8GAN - chains H and L of the 16 polymer chains in the assembly; structure by electron microscopy, 3.26 A resolution.

Chain H:
Protein: Cas8
Organism: Neisseria lactamica
Reference sequence: A0A378VF47 (A0A378VF47_NEILA); residues 1-582 here = UniProt positions 1-582
Sequence (582 residues; each row starts with the number of its first residue):
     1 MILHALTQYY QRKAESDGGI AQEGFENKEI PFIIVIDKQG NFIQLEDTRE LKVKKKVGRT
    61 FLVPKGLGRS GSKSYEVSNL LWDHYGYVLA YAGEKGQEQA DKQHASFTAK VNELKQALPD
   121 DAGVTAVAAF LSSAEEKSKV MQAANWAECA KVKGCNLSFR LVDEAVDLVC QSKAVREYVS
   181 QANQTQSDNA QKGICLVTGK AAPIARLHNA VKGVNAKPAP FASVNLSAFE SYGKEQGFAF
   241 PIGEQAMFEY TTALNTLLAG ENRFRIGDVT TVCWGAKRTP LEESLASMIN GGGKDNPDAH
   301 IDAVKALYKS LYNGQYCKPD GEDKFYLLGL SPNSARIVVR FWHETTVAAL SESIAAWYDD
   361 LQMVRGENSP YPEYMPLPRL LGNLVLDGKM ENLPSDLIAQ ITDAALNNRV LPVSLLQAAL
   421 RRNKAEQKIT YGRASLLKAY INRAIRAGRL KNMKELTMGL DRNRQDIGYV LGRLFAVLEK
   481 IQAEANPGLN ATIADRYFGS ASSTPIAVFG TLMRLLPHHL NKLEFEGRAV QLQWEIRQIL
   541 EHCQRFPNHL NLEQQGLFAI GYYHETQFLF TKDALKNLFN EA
Construct notes: conflict Ala190 (Val in A0A378VF47), Ala239 (Ile in A0A378VF47), Ile242 (Val in A0A378VF47), Gly260 (Ser in A0A378VF47), Thr271 (Ala in A0A378VF47), Asn296 (Lys in A0A378VF47), Ala299 (Glu in A0A378VF47), Ala306 (Thr in A0A378VF47), Cys317 (Gln in A0A378VF47), Glu322 (Lys in A0A378VF47), Asp323 (Glu in A0A378VF47)
Reported in the primary citation:
  - binding site for the 19-nt DNA strand: Arg69, Ser70 to Ser72, Lys95
  - conformationally variable residues (order/disorder transition): Ala276 to Pro297

Chain L:
Molecule: Target strand DNA
Sequence (53 nucleotides; numbered 7 to 59; the number before each row is that of its first residue):
     7 AGGAGGGCGA GGGCGATGCC ACCTACGGCA AGCTGACCCT GAAGTTCATC TGC

Interface between chain H and chain L:
Pairs across the interface (55):
  Arg69(H) - DA49(L)  phosphate contact
  Ser70(H) - DA48(L)  base contact
  Ser70(H) - DA49(L)  base contact
  Ser70(H) - DG50(L)  sugar contact
  Gly71(H) - DA49(L)  hydrogen bond to the base
  Gly71(H) - DG50(L)  base contact
  Ser72(H) - DG50(L)  hydrogen bond to the base
  Ser72(H) - DT51(L)  sugar contact
  Lys73(H) - DT51(L)  sugar contact
  Lys73(H) - DT52(L)  phosphate contact
  Arg206(H) - DG50(L)  salt bridge to the phosphate
  Leu207(H) - DA49(L)  sugar contact
  Leu207(H) - DG50(L)  phosphate contact
  His208(H) - DA49(L)  phosphate contact
  Lys217(H) - DG47(L)  base contact
  Pro220(H) - DA48(L)  sugar contact
  Ser223(H) - DA48(L)  hydrogen bond to the phosphate
  Val224(H) - DA49(L)  phosphate contact
  Asn225(H) - DA48(L)  sugar contact
  Asn225(H) - DA49(L)  hydrogen bond to the phosphate
  Gln236(H) - DA49(L)  phosphate contact
  Gln236(H) - DG50(L)  hydrogen bond to the phosphate
  Ser334(H) - DT46(L)  hydrogen bond to the base
  Ser334(H) - DG47(L)  hydrogen bond to the phosphate
  Ala335(H) - DG47(L)  base contact
  Arg336(H) - DG47(L)  phosphate contact
  Arg336(H) - DA48(L)  phosphate contact
  Leu386(H) - DA36(L)  sugar contact
  Leu386(H) - DA37(L)  phosphate contact
  Asp387(H) - DA36(L)  sugar contact
  Asp387(H) - DA37(L)  phosphate contact
  Leu393(H) - DG41(L)  base contact
  Pro394(H) - DG41(L)  base contact
  Ser395(H) - DG41(L)  hydrogen bond to the base
  Arg422(H) - DA36(L)  salt bridge to the phosphate
  Ala425(H) - DC35(L)  sugar contact
  Ala425(H) - DA36(L)  phosphate contact
  Gln427(H) - DC35(L)  base contact
  Gln482(H) - DT30(L)  sugar contact
  Asn486(H) - DC29(L)  hydrogen bond to the phosphate
  Leu489(H) - DA31(L)  phosphate contact
  Asn490(H) - DA31(L)  hydrogen bond to the phosphate
  Asn490(H) - DC32(L)  sugar contact
  Asn490(H) - DG33(L)  hydrogen bond to the phosphate
  Ala491(H) - DA31(L)  hydrogen bond to the phosphate
  Ile493(H) - DT30(L)  phosphate contact
  Asp495(H) - DC35(L)  hydrogen bond to the base
  Arg496(H) - DT30(L)  hydrogen bond to the phosphate
  Leu515(H) - DC29(L)  sugar contact
  Leu515(H) - DT30(L)  phosphate contact
  His518(H) - DC29(L)  stacking on the base
  His519(H) - DC29(L)  sugar contact
  His519(H) - DT30(L)  salt bridge to the phosphate
  Lys522(H) - DC28(L)  salt bridge to the phosphate
  Lys522(H) - DC29(L)  salt bridge to the phosphate
Interface residues without a listed pair, chain H (42 interface residues in all): Glu76, Phe229, Lys424, Gly488, Thr492
Interface residues without a listed pair, chain L (18 interface residues in all): DA42

Overview:
Chain H and chain L form an interface of 42 and 18 residues respectively; the contacts include 14 hydrogen
bonds, 5 salt bridges and 1 aromatic stacking contact. Among the polar pairs are Gly71(H)-DA49(L),
Ser72(H)-DG50(L) and Ser334(H)-DT46(L). From the paper: a binding site for the 19-nt DNA strand at Arg69(H),
Ser70(H) and Lys95(H); conformational variability at Ala276(H).
Here chain H is Cas8 (Neisseria lactamica) and chain L is Target strand DNA. Entry 8GAN (Exploiting Activation
and Inactivation Mechanisms in Type I-C CRISPR-Cas3 for Genome Editing Applications) was determined by
electron microscopy, deposited together with 8G9S, 8G9T, 8G9U, 8GAF and 8GAM.
